Entry 1CSS (X-ray diffraction, 1.70 A resolution); this record covers chain A.

[Chain A]
Protein: Citrate synthase
Organism: Gallus gallus
Notes: EC 4.1.3.7
UniProt: P23007 (CISY_CHICK); residues 3-433 here correspond to UniProt positions 30-460 (UniProt number = residue number + 27)
Chain sequence (435 residues; numbered 3 to 437; the number before each row is that of its first residue):
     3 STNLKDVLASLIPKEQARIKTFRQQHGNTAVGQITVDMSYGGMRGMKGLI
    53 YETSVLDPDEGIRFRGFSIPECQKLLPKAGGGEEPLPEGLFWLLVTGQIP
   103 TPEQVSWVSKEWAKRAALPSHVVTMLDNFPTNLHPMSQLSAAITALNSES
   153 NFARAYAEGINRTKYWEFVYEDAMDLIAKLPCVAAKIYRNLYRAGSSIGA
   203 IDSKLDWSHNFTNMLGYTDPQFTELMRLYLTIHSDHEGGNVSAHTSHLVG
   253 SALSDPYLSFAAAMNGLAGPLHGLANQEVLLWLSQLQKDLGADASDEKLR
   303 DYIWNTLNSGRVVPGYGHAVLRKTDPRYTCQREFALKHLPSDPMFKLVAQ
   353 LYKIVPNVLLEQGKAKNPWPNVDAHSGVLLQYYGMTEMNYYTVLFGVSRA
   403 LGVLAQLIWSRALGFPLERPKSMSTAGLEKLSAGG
Differences from the reference sequence: conflict Val9 (Ile36 in P23007), Ser12 (Asp39 in P23007), Ala32 (Val59 in P23007), 22 further conflict positions vs the reference (P23007) not listed
Ligand contacts:
  - FCX (alpha-fluoro-carboxymethyldethia coenzyme A complex): Arg46, Arg164, Pro272, Leu273, His274, Gly275, Ala277, Leu309, Arg313, Val314, Val315, Pro316, Gly317, Tyr318, Gly319, His320, Ala321, Arg329, Leu361, Lys366, Ala367, Lys368, Asn369, Asn373, Val374, Asp375, Phe397, Pro418, Leu419
  - oxaloacetate ion (OAA): Leu58, His238, Asn242, His274, His320, Arg329, Phe397, Arg401, Arg421
UniProt features mapped onto this chain:
  - binding site (oxaloacetate): Arg302

[Summary]
Bound to chain A: oxaloacetate ion and compound FCX. From UniProt: oxaloacetate-binding residue Arg302.
Chain A is Citrate synthase (Gallus gallus); the structure, Alpha-fluoro acid and alpha-fluoro amide analogs
of acetyl-CoA as inhibitors of of citrate synthase: effect of ..., was determined by X-ray diffraction,
deposited together with 1CSR.
